8JWW - chains B and C of the 35 polymer chains in the assembly; structure by electron microscopy, 3.50 A resolution.

[Chain B (and C)]
Molecule: Capsid protein G8P
Source organism: Enterobacteria phage M13
Notes: chain C of this document is another copy of the same molecule, construct and numbering; everything in this record applies to it too
UniProt: P69541 (CAPSD_BPM13); residues 1-50 here correspond to UniProt positions 24-73 (UniProt number = residue number + 23)
Sequence (50 residues; each row starts with the number of its first residue):
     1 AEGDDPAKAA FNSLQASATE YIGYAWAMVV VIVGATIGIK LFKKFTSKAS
Not modelled in the structure: 1-4

[Chain B / chain C interface]
Contacting residue pairs (23; chain B residue first):
  Ala7(B) - Tyr21(C)  hydrophobic
  Lys8(B) - Tyr24(C)  hydrogen bond
  Phe11(B) - Tyr21(C)  hydrophobic
  Phe11(B) - Tyr24(C)  hydrophobic
  Leu14(B) - Met28(C)
  Gln15(B) - Ala27(C)
  Gln15(B) - Met28(C)
  Gln15(B) - Val31(C)
  Ile22(B) - Val31(C)  hydrophobic
  Ile22(B) - Ala35(C)  hydrophobic
  Trp26(B) - Gly38(C)
  Trp26(B) - Ile39(C)
  Trp26(B) - Phe42(C)  hydrophobic
  Val29(B) - Ile39(C)  hydrophobic
  Val29(B) - Phe42(C)  hydrophobic
  Val33(B) - Phe42(C)  hydrophobic
  Val33(B) - Lys43(C)
  Val33(B) - Thr46(C)
  Ile37(B) - Thr46(C)
  Ile37(B) - Ser50(C)
  Lys40(B) - Ser50(C)  hydrogen bond
  Leu41(B) - Ser50(C)
  Lys44(B) - Ser50(C)  hydrogen bond (side chain-backbone)
Interface residues without a listed pair, chain B (17 interface residues in all): Asp5, Ala18, Thr19, Ala25
Interface residues without a listed pair, chain C (16 interface residues in all): Glu20, Ala25, Ile32, Ser47

[Overview]
Chain B and chain C form an interface of 17 and 16 residues respectively; the contacts include 3 hydrogen
bonds. Among the polar pairs are Lys8(B)-Tyr24(C), Lys40(B)-Ser50(C) and Lys44(B)-Ser50(C).
Chain B and chain C are both Capsid protein G8P (Enterobacteria phage M13); the structure, top segment of the
bacteriophage M13 mini variant, was determined by electron microscopy.
